7UO7 - chains P and D of the 6 polymer chains in the assembly; structure by electron microscopy, 3.09 A resolution.

[Chain P]
Molecule: Product RNA
Sequence (35 nucleotides; numbered 1 to 35; the number before each row is that of its first residue):
     1 CGCGUAGCAU GCUACGUCAU UCUCCUAAGA AGCUG
Unresolved in the structure: 1-3

[Chain D]
Name: Non-structural protein 8
Source organism: Severe acute respiratory syndrome coronavirus 2
UniProt: P0DTD1 (R1AB_SARS2); residues 1-198 here correspond to UniProt positions 3943-4140 (UniProt number = residue number + 3942)
Amino-acid sequence (198 residues; each row starts with the number of its first residue):
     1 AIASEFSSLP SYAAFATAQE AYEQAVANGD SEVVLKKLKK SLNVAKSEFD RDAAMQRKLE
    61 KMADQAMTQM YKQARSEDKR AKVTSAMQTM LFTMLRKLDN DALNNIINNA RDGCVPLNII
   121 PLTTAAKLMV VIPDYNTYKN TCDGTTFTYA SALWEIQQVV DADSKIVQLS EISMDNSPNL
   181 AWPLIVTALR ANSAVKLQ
Unresolved in the structure: 1-5, 192-198
UniProt features mapped onto this chain:
  - site: Gln198 (Cleavage)

[How chain P and chain D interact]
Pairs across the interface (4):
  U10(P) with Lys36(D), salt bridge to the phosphate
  C18(P) with Arg51(D), hydrogen bond to the sugar
  A19(P) with Asp50(D), sugar contact
  U20(P) with Ala54(D), phosphate contact
Interface residues without a listed pair, chain P (5 interface residues in all): A9

[Summary]
5 residues of chain P and 4 residues of chain D are in contact, with 1 hydrogen bond and 1 salt bridge. Polar
pairs include C18(P)-Arg51(D) and U10(P)-Lys36(D).
Here chain P is Product RNA and chain D is Non-structural protein 8 (Severe acute respiratory syndrome
coronavirus 2). Entry 7UO7 (SARS-CoV-2 replication-transcription complex bound to ATP, in a pre-catalytic
state) was determined by electron microscopy, deposited together with 7UO4, 7UO9 and 7UOE.
